2O7B - chains B and D of the 4 polymer chains in the assembly; structure by X-ray diffraction, 1.60 A resolution.

[Chain B (and D)]
Molecule: Putative histidine ammonia-lyase
Source organism: Rhodobacter sphaeroides
Notes: EC 4.3.1.-; fragment: Tyrosine ammonia-lyase; chain D of this document is another copy of the same molecule, construct and numbering; everything in this record applies to it too
UniProtKB: Q3IWB0 (Q3IWB0_RHOS4); aligned to UniProt positions 1-523 over residues 1-523
Amino-acid sequence (521 residues; row label = number of the first residue in the row; note: 2 numbers in that range are skipped by the numbering (no residue carries them; nothing is unmodelled there)):
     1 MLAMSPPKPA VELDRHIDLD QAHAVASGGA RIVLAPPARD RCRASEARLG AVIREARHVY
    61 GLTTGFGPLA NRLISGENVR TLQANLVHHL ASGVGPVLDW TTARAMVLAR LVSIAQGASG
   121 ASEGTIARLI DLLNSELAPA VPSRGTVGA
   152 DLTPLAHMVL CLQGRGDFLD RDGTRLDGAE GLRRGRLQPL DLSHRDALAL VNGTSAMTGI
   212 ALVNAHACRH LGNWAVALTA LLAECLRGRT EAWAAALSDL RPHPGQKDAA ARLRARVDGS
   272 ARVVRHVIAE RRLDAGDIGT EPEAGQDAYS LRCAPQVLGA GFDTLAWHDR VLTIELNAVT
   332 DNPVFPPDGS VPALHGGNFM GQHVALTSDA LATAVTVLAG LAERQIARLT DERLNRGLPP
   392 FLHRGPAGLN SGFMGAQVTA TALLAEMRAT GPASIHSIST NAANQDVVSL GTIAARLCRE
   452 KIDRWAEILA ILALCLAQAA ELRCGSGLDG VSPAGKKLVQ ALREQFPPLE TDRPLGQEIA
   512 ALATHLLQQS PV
Not modelled in the structure: 1-6 (chain D: 1-7)
Covalent attachments: covalent link Ala149-Asp152
Modified positions: Ala149 ({2-[(1S)-1-aminoethyl]-4-methylidene-5-oxo-4,5-dihydro-1H-imidazol-1-yl}acetic acid; MDO)
Ligand contacts:
  - 4'-hydroxycinnamic acid (HC4), molecule 1: Tyr60, Phe66, Gly67, His89, Leu90, Ala149, Leu153, Asn333, Phe350, Asn432, Asn435, Gln436
  - 4'-hydroxycinnamic acid (HC4), molecule 2: Gln297, Tyr300, Arg303
  - 4'-hydroxycinnamic acid (HC4), molecule 3: Met405, Gly406, Val409
UniProt features mapped onto this chain:
  - active site: Tyr60 (Proton donor/acceptor)
  - binding site (substrate): His89, Arg303, Asn432 to Gln436
  - cross-link: Ala149 (5-imidazolinone (Ala-Gly))
What the authors report for this chain:
  - binding site for 4'-hydroxycinnamic acid: Tyr60, Phe66, Gly67, His89, Leu90, Leu153, Arg303, Asn432, Asn435, Gln436
  - specificity-determining residues: His89
  - binding site for 4'-hydroxycinnamic acid: Tyr300 (proposed by the authors, not directly observed)
  - catalytic residues: Tyr60 (citing earlier work)
  - mutagenesis - H89F: abolished catalytic activity on L-Tyr
  - mutagenesis - H89F (17-fold): increased catalytic activity on L-Phe
  - catalytic residues: Asn203 (proposed by the authors, not directly observed)

[How chain B and chain D interact]
Contacting residue pairs - 4 pairs, chain B then chain D:
  Arg384(B) - Arg384(D)
  Arg384(B) - Leu385(D)
  Leu385(B) - Arg384(D)
  His427(B) - His427(D)
Interface residues without a listed pair, chain B (4 interface residues in all): Arg419
Interface residues without a listed pair, chain D (4 interface residues in all): Arg419

[Summary]
The chain B/chain D interface involves 4 residues from each chain. Bound to chain B: 3 copies of
4'-hydroxycinnamic acid. Curated annotation (UniProt) lists active-site residue Tyr60(B) and 7
substrate-binding residues on chain B. From the paper: catalytic residues Tyr60(B) and Asn203(B); H89F of
chain B abolishes catalytic activity on L-Tyr.
Chain B and chain D are both Putative histidine ammonia-lyase (Rhodobacter sphaeroides); the structure,
Tyrosine ammonia-lyase from Rhodobacter sphaeroides, complexed with coumarate, was determined by X-ray
diffraction, deposited together with 2O6Y, 2O78, 2O7D and 2O7F.
